7PFE - chains g and J of the 11 polymer chains in the assembly; structure by electron microscopy, 4.40 A resolution (low resolution: residue-level contacts below are approximate; hydrogen-bond / salt-bridge calls are withheld).

Chain g:
Protein: Histone H2A type 1-B/E
Source organism: Homo sapiens
UniProt: P04908 (H2A1B_HUMAN); residues 0-129 here correspond to UniProt positions 1-130 (UniProt number = residue number + 1)
Chain sequence (147 residues; each row starts with the number of its first residue; numbers below 1 keep their minus sign (His-17 is residue -17)):
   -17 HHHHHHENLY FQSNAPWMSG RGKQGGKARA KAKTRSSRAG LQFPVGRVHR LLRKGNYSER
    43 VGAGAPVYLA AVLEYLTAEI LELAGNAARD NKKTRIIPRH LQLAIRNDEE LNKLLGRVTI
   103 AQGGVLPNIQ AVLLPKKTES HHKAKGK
Not modelled in the structure: -17 to 9, 119-129
Construct notes: expression tag (-17 to -1)
Curated features (UniProtKB/Swiss-Prot):
  - modified residue: Ser1 (N-acetylserine), Arg3 (Citrulline), Lys5 (N6-(2-hydroxyisobutyryl)lysine), Lys9 (N6-(2-hydroxyisobutyryl)lysine), Lys13 (N6-(beta-hydroxybutyryl)lysine), Lys36 (N6-(2-hydroxyisobutyryl)lysine), Lys74 (N6-(2-hydroxyisobutyryl)lysine), Lys75 (N6-(2-hydroxyisobutyryl)lysine), Lys95 (N6-(2-hydroxyisobutyryl)lysine), Gln104 (N5-methylglutamine), Lys118 (N6-(2-hydroxyisobutyryl)lysine), Lys119 (N6-crotonyllysine), Thr120 (Phosphothreonine), Lys125 (N6-crotonyllysine)
  - cross-link (Glycyl lysine isopeptide (Lys-Gly)): Lys13 (interchain with G-Cter in ubiquitin), Lys15 (interchain with G-Cter in ubiquitin), Lys119 (interchain with G-Cter in ubiquitin)

Chain J:
Molecule: 177-nt DNA strand
Source organism: synthetic construct
Sequence (177 nucleotides; each row starts with the number of its first residue):
   405 CTTAATACTT ACATGACAGG ATGTATATAT CTGACACGTG CCTGGAGACT AGGGAGTAAT
   465 CCCCTTGGCG GTTAAAACGC GGGGGACAGC GCGTACGTGC GTTTAAGCGG TGCTAGAGCT
   525 GTCTACGACC AATTGAGCGG CCTCGGCACC GGGATTCTCC AGTATGGCGG CCAGTGC

Interface between chain g and chain J:
Pairs across the interface (15; chain g residue first):
  Ala12(g) - DA452(J)
  Lys13(g) - DG451(J)
  Ala14(g) - DG451(J)
  Lys15(g) - DA450(J)
  Lys15(g) - DG451(J)
  Thr16(g) - DA450(J)
  Arg17(g) - DA450(J)
  Arg20(g) - DG451(J)
  Gly28(g) - DA450(J)
  Arg29(g) - DG449(J)
  Arg32(g) - DG448(J)
  Arg32(g) - DG449(J)
  Arg42(g) - DG458(J)
  Arg77(g) - DC439(J)
  Arg77(g) - DA440(J)
Also at the interface, not in a pair above, chain g (14 interface residues in all): Arg11, Ser18
Also at the interface, not in a pair above, chain J (10 interface residues in all): DG456, DG457

Overview:
14 residues of chain g and 10 residues of chain J are in contact.
Chain g is Histone H2A type 1-B/E (Homo sapiens) and chain J is a 177-nt DNA strand (synthetic construct); the
structure, Nucleosome 2 of the 4x197 nucleosome array containing H1, was determined by electron microscopy
(same publication as 7PET, 7PEU, 7PEV, 7PEW, 7PEX, 7PEY and 16 further entries).
